PDB entry 8E88 | X-ray diffraction, 2.40 A resolution | chains A and P of the 3 polymer chains in the assembly

Chain A:
Molecule: DNA polymerase eta
Organism: Homo sapiens
Notes: EC 2.7.7.7
Reference sequence: Q9Y253 (POLH_HUMAN); numbering as in UniProt (aligned over 1-432)
Amino-acid sequence (435 residues; numbered -2 to 432; the number before each row is that of its first residue; numbers below 1 keep their minus sign (Gly-2 is residue -2)):
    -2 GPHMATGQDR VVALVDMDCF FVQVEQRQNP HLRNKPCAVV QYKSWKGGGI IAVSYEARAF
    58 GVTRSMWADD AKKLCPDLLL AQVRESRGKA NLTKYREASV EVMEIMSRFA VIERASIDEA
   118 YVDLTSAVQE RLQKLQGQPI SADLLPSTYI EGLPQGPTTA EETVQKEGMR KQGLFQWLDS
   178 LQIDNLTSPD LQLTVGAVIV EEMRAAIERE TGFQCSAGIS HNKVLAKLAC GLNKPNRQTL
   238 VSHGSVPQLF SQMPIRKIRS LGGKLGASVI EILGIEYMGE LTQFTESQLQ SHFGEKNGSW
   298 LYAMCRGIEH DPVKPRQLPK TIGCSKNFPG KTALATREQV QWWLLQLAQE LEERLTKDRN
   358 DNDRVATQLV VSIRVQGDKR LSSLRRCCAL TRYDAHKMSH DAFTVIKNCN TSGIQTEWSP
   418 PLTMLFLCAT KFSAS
Disordered / not traced: 154-161, 411-412
Differences from the reference sequence: expression tag (-2 to 0)
Metal / ion sites: Mg2+ site 1: Asp13, Met14, Asp115 (together with XG4); Mg2+ site 2: Asp13, Asp115, Glu116 (together with XG4) (shared with U9(P) of chain P)
Small-molecule neighbours: XG4 (2'-deoxy-5'-O-[(R)-hydroxy{[(R)-hydroxy(phosphonooxy)phosphoryl]amino}phosphoryl]guanosine): Asp13, Met14, Asp15, Cys16, Phe17, Phe18, Gln38, Ile48, Ala49, Tyr52, Arg55, Arg61, Leu89, Ile114, Asp115, Glu116, Lys231
Reported in the primary citation:
  - mutagenesis - S113A (3-fold): decreased catalytic activity on dN primer end

Chain P:
Molecule: 8-nt DNA/RNA hybrid strand
Sequence (8 nucleotides; each row starts with the number of its first residue):
     2 AGCGTCAU
Metal / ion sites: Mg2+: U9 (together with XG4) (shared with Asp13(A), Asp115(A), Glu116(A) of chain A)

Interface between chain A and chain P:
Residue-residue contacts (26; chain A residue first):
  Arg61(A) - U9(P)  hydrogen bond to the base
  Ser113(A) - U9(P)  hydrogen bond to the phosphate
  Asp115(A) - U9(P)  phosphate contact
  Glu116(A) - U9(P)  phosphate contact
  Lys224(A) - U9(P)  salt bridge to the phosphate
  Ile255(A) - DA8(P)  phosphate contact
  Arg256(A) - DA8(P)  phosphate contact
  Ser257(A) - DC7(P)  phosphate contact
  Ser257(A) - DA8(P)  hydrogen bond to the phosphate
  Leu258(A) - DA8(P)  phosphate contact
  Gly259(A) - DA8(P)  hydrogen bond to the phosphate
  Gly260(A) - DC7(P)  phosphate contact
  Gly260(A) - DA8(P)  hydrogen bond to the phosphate
  Lys261(A) - DT6(P)  salt bridge to the phosphate
  Lys261(A) - DC7(P)  hydrogen bond to the phosphate
  Leu262(A) - DC7(P)  hydrogen bond to the phosphate
  Arg377(A) - DC4(P)  salt bridge to the phosphate
  Arg377(A) - DG5(P)  salt bridge to the phosphate
  Leu381(A) - DC4(P)  phosphate contact
  Arg382(A) - DG3(P)  sugar contact
  Arg382(A) - DC4(P)  hydrogen bond to the phosphate
  Arg382(A) - DG5(P)  hydrogen bond to the base
  Arg383(A) - DG3(P)  hydrogen bond to the phosphate
  Arg383(A) - DC4(P)  salt bridge to the phosphate
  Cys384(A) - DA2(P)  phosphate contact
  Cys384(A) - DG3(P)  hydrogen bond to the phosphate
Other interface residues (no listed pair), chain A (20 interface residues in all): Lys376, Ser380

In short:
Chain A and chain P form an interface of 20 and 8 residues respectively, with 11 hydrogen bonds and 5 salt
bridges. Among the polar pairs are Arg61(A)-U9(P), Arg382(A)-DG5(P) and Ser113(A)-U9(P). Ligands of chain A:
compound XG4. The paper reports that S113A of chain A reduces catalytic activity on dN primer end.
Chain A is DNA polymerase eta (Homo sapiens) and chain P is an 8-nt DNA/RNA hybrid strand; the structure,
Human DNA polymerase eta-DNA-rU-ended primer-dGMPNPP ternary mismatch complex with Mg2+, was determined by
X-ray diffraction together with 8E85, 8E86, 8E87, 8E89, 8E8A, 8E8B and 8 further entries from the same study.
